PDB entry 3WXX | X-ray diffraction, 2.70 A resolution | chains A and B

[Chain A]
Molecule: AcrH
From: Aeromonas hydrophila
UniProt: Q6TLM1 (Q6TLM1_AERHY); residues 9-159 here = UniProt positions 9-159
Sequence (151 residues; row label = number of the first residue in the row):
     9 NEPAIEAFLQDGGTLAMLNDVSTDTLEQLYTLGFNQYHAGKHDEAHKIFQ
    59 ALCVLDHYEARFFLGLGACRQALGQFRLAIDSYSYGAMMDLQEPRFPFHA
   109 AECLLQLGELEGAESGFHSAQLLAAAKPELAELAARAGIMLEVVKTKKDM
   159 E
Not modelled in the structure: 9
Sequence notes: engineered mutation H107 (Arg in Q6TLM1)
Modified / non-standard residues: Mse25, Mse96, Mse97, Mse148, Mse158 (selenomethionine; parent Met)

[Chain B]
Molecule: AopB
From: Aeromonas hydrophila
UniProt: Q6TLM0 (Q6TLM0_AERHY); numbering as in UniProt (aligned over 45-263)
Sequence (219 residues; each row starts with the number of its first residue):
    45 GQGVVLPQPMPGIGQQMSPPKQQELDQLRKTAQLGTANAAKLLGSSTLLN
    95 KLAFASPEEFEIELSKMTSELEQTQKKLKLADLERIRAENLKKIDENQTK
   145 MKEASEAADKAKKSGLASKIFGWISAIASMVIGAILIATGVGAAVGAMMI
   195 VGGAVGVANMAIQQAAADGRISPETMKVLGPIMIAAEILVAIVSIAVTFG
   245 ASAASTAMKAVKFATQAAD
Not modelled in the structure: 55-65, 107-122, 209-217
Modified / non-standard residues: Mse54, Mse145, Mse174, Mse192, Mse193, Mse204, Mse220, Mse227, Mse252 (selenomethionine; parent Met); Mse61, Mse111 (selenomethionine)

[Chain A / chain B interface]
Pairs across the interface (133):
  E10(A) - G244(B)
  E10(A) - A245(B)
  E10(A) - S246(B)
  P11(A) - S246(B)
  A12(A) - L127(B)  hydrophobic
  I13(A) - L127(B)
  I13(A) - F243(B)  hydrophobic
  I13(A) - G244(B)
  E14(A) - S246(B)  hydrogen bond
  E14(A) - A247(B)
  E14(A) - T250(B)  hydrogen bond
  A15(A) - R131(B)  hydrogen bond (backbone-side chain)
  F16(A) - L127(B)  hydrophobic
  F16(A) - I130(B)  hydrophobic
  F16(A) - R131(B)
  L17(A) - G184(B)
  L17(A) - V185(B)
  L17(A) - A188(B)  hydrophobic
  L17(A) - F243(B)  hydrophobic
  Q18(A) - A182(B)
  Q18(A) - T183(B)  hydrogen bond (backbone-side chain)
  Q18(A) - G184(B)  hydrogen bond (backbone-backbone)
  Q18(A) - V185(B)
  D19(A) - R131(B)  salt bridge
  D19(A) - I138(B)
  D19(A) - Q142(B)  hydrogen bond (backbone-side chain)
  G20(A) - N141(B)  hydrogen bond (backbone-side chain)
  T22(A) - N141(B)
  L23(A) - T242(B)
  Mse25(A) - I130(B)
  Mse25(A) - N134(B)
  Mse25(A) - K137(B)
  Mse25(A) - I138(B)
  L26(A) - F243(B)  hydrophobic
  N27(A) - T75(B)
  D28(A) - R129(B)  salt bridge
  V29(A) - L72(B)  hydrophobic
  T33(A) - E68(B)
  T33(A) - L72(B)
  E35(A) - P53(B)
  E35(A) - Mse54(B)  hydrogen bond (side chain-backbone)
  L37(A) - L72(B)  hydrophobic
  Y38(A) - L50(B)
  Y38(A) - P51(B)  hydrogen bond (side chain-backbone)
  Y38(A) - P53(B)  hydrophobic
  T39(A) - P53(B)
  F42(A) - L50(B)
  F42(A) - P51(B)
  F42(A) - Q52(B)
  F42(A) - P53(B)
  Y45(A) - G45(B)  hydrogen bond (backbone-backbone)
  Y45(A) - G47(B)
  Y45(A) - V48(B)  hydrogen bond (side chain-backbone)
  Y45(A) - L50(B)  hydrophobic
  H46(A) - G45(B)  hydrogen bond (side chain-backbone)
  G48(A) - G45(B)
  H50(A) - G45(B)  hydrogen bond (side chain-backbone)
  E52(A) - R73(B)  salt bridge
  H54(A) - Mse204(B)
  K55(A) - R73(B)
  I56(A) - R73(B)
  Q58(A) - Q77(B)
  Q58(A) - V195(B)  hydrogen bond (side chain-backbone)
  Q58(A) - G197(B)
  A59(A) - A76(B)
  A59(A) - Q77(B)
  C61(A) - V195(B)  hydrophobic
  V62(A) - A76(B)
  V62(A) - V195(B)  hydrophobic
  L63(A) - L72(B)  hydrophobic
  L63(A) - A76(B)  hydrophobic
  H65(A) - G184(B)
  H65(A) - A187(B)
  H65(A) - A188(B)  hydrogen bond (side chain-backbone)
  H65(A) - A191(B)
  Y66(A) - N141(B)
  Y66(A) - K144(B)  hydrogen bond (backbone-side chain)
  Y66(A) - Mse145(B)
  Y66(A) - G184(B)
  Y66(A) - A187(B)  hydrophobic
  R69(A) - P51(B)
  L72(A) - V48(B)  hydrophobic
  L72(A) - V49(B)
  L72(A) - L50(B)  hydrophobic
  L72(A) - P51(B)
  G73(A) - L50(B)
  A76(A) - V48(B)  hydrophobic
  R78(A) - I194(B)  hydrogen bond (side chain-backbone)
  R78(A) - V195(B)  hydrogen bond (side chain-backbone)
  R78(A) - Mse204(B)
  Q83(A) - Mse204(B)  hydrogen bond (side chain-backbone)
  Q83(A) - Q207(B)
  L86(A) - N203(B)
  L86(A) - Mse204(B)  hydrophobic
  I88(A) - W167(B)
  D89(A) - S169(B)  hydrogen bond
  D89(A) - I194(B)
  S90(A) - I194(B)
  Y91(A) - V48(B)
  Y91(A) - W167(B)
  S92(A) - W167(B)
  S92(A) - I168(B)
  S92(A) - S169(B)  hydrogen bond (side chain-backbone)
  S92(A) - A172(B)
  Y93(A) - V175(B)  hydrophobic
  Y93(A) - A187(B)
  Y93(A) - I194(B)  hydrophobic
  A95(A) - W167(B)  hydrophobic
  Mse96(A) - A148(B)  hydrophobic
  Mse96(A) - I168(B)
  Mse96(A) - A172(B)
  Mse96(A) - I176(B)
  Mse96(A) - I179(B)  hydrophobic
  Mse97(A) - K144(B)
  L99(A) - E147(B)
  L99(A) - A151(B)  hydrophobic
  R103(A) - V49(B)  hydrogen bond (side chain-backbone)
  R103(A) - P51(B)
  P105(A) - W167(B)
  H107(A) - G47(B)
  H107(A) - V48(B)
  A108(A) - W167(B)  hydrophobic
  L112(A) - W167(B)  hydrophobic
  G120(A) - W167(B)
  S123(A) - S162(B)
  S123(A) - K163(B)  hydrogen bond (side chain-backbone)
  S123(A) - I164(B)
  S123(A) - F165(B)
  S123(A) - G166(B)  hydrogen bond (side chain-backbone)
  S123(A) - W167(B)
  G124(A) - W167(B)
  H126(A) - K163(B)
  S127(A) - I164(B)
Interface residues without a listed pair, chain A (79 interface residues in all): G21, L34, Q36, L40, F57, D64, E67, F71, L74, Q79, L81, F104, L130
Interface residues without a listed pair, chain B (68 interface residues in all): Q46, L69, L124, E133, I171, A205, I239

[Overview]
79 residues of chain A face 68 of chain B across their interface, with 24 hydrogen bonds and 3 salt bridges.
Among the polar pairs are D19(A)-R131(B), D28(A)-R129(B) and E52(A)-R73(B).
Chain A is AcrH and chain B is AopB, both from Aeromonas hydrophila; the structure, Crystal Structure of a
T3SS complex from Aeromonas hydrophila, was determined by X-ray diffraction.
